3E2O - chain A; structure by X-ray diffraction, 1.06 A resolution.

== Chain A ==
Molecule: Cytochrome c peroxidase
From: Saccharomyces cerevisiae
Notes: EC 1.11.1.5
UniProtKB: P00431 (CCPR_YEAST); residues 1-294 here correspond to UniProt positions 68-361 (UniProt number = residue number + 67)
Amino-acid sequence (294 residues; numbered 1 to 294; the number before each row is that of its first residue):
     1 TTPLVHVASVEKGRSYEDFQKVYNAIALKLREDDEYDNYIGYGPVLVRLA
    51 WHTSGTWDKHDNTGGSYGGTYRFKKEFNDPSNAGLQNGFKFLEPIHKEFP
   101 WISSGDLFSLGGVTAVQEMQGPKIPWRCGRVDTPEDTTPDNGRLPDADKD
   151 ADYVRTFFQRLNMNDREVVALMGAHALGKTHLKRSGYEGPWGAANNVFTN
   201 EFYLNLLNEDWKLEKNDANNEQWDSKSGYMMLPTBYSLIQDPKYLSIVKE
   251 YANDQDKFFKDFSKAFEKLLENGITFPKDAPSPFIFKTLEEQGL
Disordered / not traced: 1-3
Sequence notes: engineered mutation Arg-184 (Asn251 in P00431); variant ASX_235 (Asp302 in P00431)
Modified positions: ASX (asp/asn ambiguous) at position 235
Metal / ion sites: heme Fe near His-175 (its only coordinating residue here)
Small-molecule neighbours: heme (HEM): Asp-37, Pro-44, Val-45, Val-47, Arg-48, Trp-51, Pro-145, Asp-146, Ala-147, Val-154, Phe-158, Leu-171, Met-172, Ala-174, His-175, Leu-177, Gly-178, Lys-179, Thr-180, His-181, Arg-184, Ser-185, Tyr-187, Trp-191, Leu-232, Thr-234, Phe-262, Phe-266
Curated features (UniProtKB/Swiss-Prot):
  - active site: His-52 (Proton acceptor), Trp-191 (Tryptophan radical intermediate)
  - binding site (heme b): His-175
  - site: Arg-48 (Transition state stabilizer)
  - modified residue: Tyr-153 (Phosphotyrosine)
From the paper describing this entry:
  - conformationally variable residues (order/disorder transition): Arg-48
  - binding site for heme: Arg-48, Arg-184
  - heme coordination: His-175
  - catalytic residues: Trp-191 (citing earlier work)

== In short ==
Ligands of chain A: heme. Curated annotation (UniProt) lists active-site residues His-52 and Trp-191 and heme
b-binding residue His-175. From the paper: the catalytic residue Trp-191; a binding site for heme at Arg-48
and Arg-184.
Chain A is Cytochrome c peroxidase (Saccharomyces cerevisiae); the structure, Crystal structure of cytochrome
c peroxidase, N184R mutant, was determined by X-ray diffraction, deposited together with 3E2N.
